1B62 - chain A; structure by X-ray diffraction, 2.10 A resolution.

Chain A:
Molecule: Protein (mutl)
From: Escherichia coli K12
Notes: fragment: atpase fragment
UniProt: P23367 (MUTL_ECOLI); numbering as in UniProt (aligned over 1-349)
Sequence (355 residues; numbered -6 to 349; 1 number in that range is skipped by the numbering (no residue carries it; nothing is unmodelled there); the number before each row is that of its first residue; numbers below 1 keep their minus sign (His-6 is residue -6)):
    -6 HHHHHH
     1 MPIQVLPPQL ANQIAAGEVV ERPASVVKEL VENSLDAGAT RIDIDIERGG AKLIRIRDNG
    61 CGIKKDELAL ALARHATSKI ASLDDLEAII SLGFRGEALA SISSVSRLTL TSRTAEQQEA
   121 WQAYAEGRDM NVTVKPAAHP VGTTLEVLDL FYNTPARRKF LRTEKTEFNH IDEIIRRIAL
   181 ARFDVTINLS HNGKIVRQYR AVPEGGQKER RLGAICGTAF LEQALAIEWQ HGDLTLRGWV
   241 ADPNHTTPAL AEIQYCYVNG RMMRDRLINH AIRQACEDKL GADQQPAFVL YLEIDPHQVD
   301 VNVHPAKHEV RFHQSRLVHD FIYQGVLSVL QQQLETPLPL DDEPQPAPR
Unresolved in the structure: -6 to -3, 306, 333-349
Bound ions: Mg2+: Asn33 (together with ADP)
Ligand contacts: ADP (adenosine-5'-diphosphate): Ile3, Asn33, Ser34, Ala37, Asp58, Gly62, Ile63, Ala71, Ala76, Thr77, Ser78, Lys79, Gly93, Phe94, Arg95, Gly96, Glu97, Ala98, Leu99, Ala100, Thr143, Leu145
From the paper describing this entry:
  - Mg2+ coordination: Asn33
  - binding site for ADP: Asp58
  - conformationally variable residues (order/disorder transition): His304 to His308
  - mutagenesis - R95F, N302A, K307A: decreased catalytic activity on ATP
  - mutagenesis - R95F/K307A: abolished catalytic activity
  - mutagenesis - N302A: unchanged binding to ATP
  - catalytic residues: Glu29
  - catalytic residues: Lys307 (proposed by the authors, not directly observed)
  - mutagenesis - R266E: abolished binding to DNA
  - mutagenesis - R266E: unchanged catalytic activity on ATP
  - mutagenesis - R266E: decreased catalytic activity on DNA
  - mutagenesis - G238A, G238D: decreased stability
  - mutagenesis - E29A, K307A: decreased binding to ATP
  - mutagenesis - R95F: increased binding to ATP

In short:
Ligands of chain A: ADP. From the paper: catalytic residues Glu29 and Lys307; R95F, N302A and K307A reduce
catalytic activity on ATP; 8 substitutions were tested in all.
Chain A is Protein (mutl) (Escherichia coli K12); the structure, Mutl complexed with ADP, was determined by
X-ray diffraction.
